Entry 8X0M (electron microscopy, 3.50 A resolution); this record covers chains F and J of the 11 polymer chains in the assembly.

Chain F (and J):
Protein: Spike glycoprotein E2
Source organism: Semliki Forest virus
Notes: chain J of this document is another copy of the same molecule, construct and numbering; everything in this record applies to it too
Reference sequence: A0A0E3T652 (A0A0E3T652_SFV); numbering as in UniProt (aligned over 334-751)
Sequence (418 residues; each row starts with the number of its first residue):
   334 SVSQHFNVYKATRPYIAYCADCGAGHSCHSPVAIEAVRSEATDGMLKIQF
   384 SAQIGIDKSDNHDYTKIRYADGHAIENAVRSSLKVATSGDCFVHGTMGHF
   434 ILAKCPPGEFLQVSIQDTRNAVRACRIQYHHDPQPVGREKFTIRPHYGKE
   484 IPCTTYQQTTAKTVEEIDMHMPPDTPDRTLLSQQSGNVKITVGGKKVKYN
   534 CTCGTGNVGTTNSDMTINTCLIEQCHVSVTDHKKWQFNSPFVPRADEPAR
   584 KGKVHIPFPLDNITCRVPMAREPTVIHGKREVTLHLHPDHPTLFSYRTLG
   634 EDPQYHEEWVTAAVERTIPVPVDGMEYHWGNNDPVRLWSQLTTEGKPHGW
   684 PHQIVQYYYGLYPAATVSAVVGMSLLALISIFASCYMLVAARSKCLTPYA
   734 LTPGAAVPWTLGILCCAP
Disulfide bonds: C352-C458, C355-C361, C424-C438, C486-C598, C534-C558, C536-C553
Covalent attachments: N-acetylglucosamine (NAG) linked to N533, N595

Interface between chain F and chain J:
Residue-residue contacts (8; chain F residue first):
  F425(F) with A357(J), hydrophobic
  H427(F) with A357(J)
  T475(F) with Q461(J)
  I476(F) with R459(J)
  R477(F) with A353(J), hydrogen bond (side chain-backbone); S360(J)
  R599(F) with Y351(J)
  H623(F) with Q461(J), hydrogen bond
Other interface residues (no listed pair), chain F (9 interface residues in all): P478, H479
Other interface residues (no listed pair), chain J (12 interface residues in all): G356, G358, H359, F443, I460, F574

In short:
Chain F and chain J form an interface of 9 and 12 residues respectively; the contacts include 2 hydrogen
bonds. Polar pairs include R477(F)-A353(J) and H623(F)-Q461(J). N-acetylglucosamine is covalently linked to
N533(F) and N595(F).
Chain F and chain J are both Spike glycoprotein E2 (Semliki Forest virus); the structure, Cryo-EM structure of
Semliki Forest virus in complex with its receptor VLDLR(5-fold), was determined by electron microscopy.
